6O1L - chains G and P of the 17 polymer chains in the assembly; structure by electron microscopy, 3.37 A resolution.

Chain G:
Molecule: RNA-binding protein Hfq
Organism: Pseudomonas aeruginosa (strain ATCC 15692 / DSM 22644 / CIP 104116 / JCM 14847 / LMG 12228 / 1C / PRS 101 / PAO1)
UniProtKB: Q9HUM0 (HFQ_PSEAE); numbering as in UniProt (aligned over 5-71)
Sequence (67 residues; each row starts with the number of its first residue):
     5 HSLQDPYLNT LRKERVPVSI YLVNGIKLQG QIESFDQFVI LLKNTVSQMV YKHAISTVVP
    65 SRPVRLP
Not modelled in the structure: 71

Chain P:
Molecule: 18-nt RNA strand
Sequence (18 nucleotides; row label = number of the first residue in the row):
     1 AAAAAUAACA ACAAGAGG

How chain G and chain P interact:
Pairs across the interface - 17 pairs, chain G then chain P:
  Tyr-25(G) with A2(P), stacking on the base
  Leu-26(G) with A5(P), base contact
  Asn-28(G) with A3(P), phosphate contact
  Gly-29(G) with A2(P), hydrogen bond to the sugar; A3(P), sugar contact; A4(P), phosphate contact
  Ile-30(G) with A3(P), sugar contact; A4(P), phosphate contact; A5(P), sugar contact
  Lys-31(G) with A4(P), hydrogen bond to the phosphate
  Leu-32(G) with A4(P), base contact; A5(P), base contact
  Gln-33(G) with A4(P), base contact
  Asn-48(G) with A4(P), hydrogen bond to the base
  Gln-52(G) with A4(P), hydrogen bond to the base; A5(P), base contact
  Thr-61(G) with A2(P), hydrogen bond to the base
Also at the interface, not in a pair above, chain G (14 interface residues in all): Leu-46, Ser-60, Val-63

In short:
14 residues of chain G face 4 of chain P across their interface; the contacts include 5 hydrogen bonds and 1
aromatic stacking contact. Polar contacts include Asn-48(G)/A4(P), Gln-52(G)/A4(P) and Thr-61(G)/A2(P).
Chain G is RNA-binding protein Hfq (Pseudomonas aeruginosa (strain ATCC 15692 / DSM 22644 / CIP 104116 / JCM
14847 / LMG 12228 / 1C / PRS 101 / PAO1)) and chain P is an 18-nt RNA strand; the structure, Architectural
principles for Hfq/Crc-mediated regulation of gene expression Hfq-Crc-amiE 2:3:2 complex, was determined by
electron microscopy (same publication as 6O1K and 6O1M).
